3BLW - chains C and D of the 8 polymer chains in the assembly; structure by X-ray diffraction, 4.30 A resolution (low resolution: residue-level contacts below are approximate; hydrogen-bond / salt-bridge calls are withheld).

[Chain C]
Name: Isocitrate dehydrogenase [NAD] subunit 1
From: Saccharomyces cerevisiae
Notes: EC 1.1.1.41
UniProtKB: P28834 (IDH1_YEAST); residues 1-349 here correspond to UniProt positions 12-360 (UniProt number = residue number + 11)
Chain sequence (349 residues; numbered 1 to 349; the number before each row is that of its first residue):
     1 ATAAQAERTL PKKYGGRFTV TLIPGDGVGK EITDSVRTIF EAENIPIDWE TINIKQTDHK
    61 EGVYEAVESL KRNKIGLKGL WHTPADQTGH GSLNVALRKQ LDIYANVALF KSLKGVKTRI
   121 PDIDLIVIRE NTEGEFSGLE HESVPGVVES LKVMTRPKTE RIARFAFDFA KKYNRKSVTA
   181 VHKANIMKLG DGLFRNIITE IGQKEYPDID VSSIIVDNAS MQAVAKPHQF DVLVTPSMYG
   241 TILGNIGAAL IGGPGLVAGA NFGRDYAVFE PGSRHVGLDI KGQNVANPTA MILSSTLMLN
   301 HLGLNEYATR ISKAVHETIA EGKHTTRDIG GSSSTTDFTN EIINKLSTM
Not modelled in the structure: 1-6, 55-59
Curated features (UniProtKB/Swiss-Prot):
  - binding site (substrate): Arg-98, Arg-129, Asp-217
  - binding site (Mg(2+)): Asp-217
  - site: Lys-183 (Critical for catalysis)
Ligand contacts:
  - adenosine monophosphate (AMP): Val-28, Ile-32, Pro-254, Gly-255, His-275, Val-276, Gly-277, Leu-278, Asp-279, Asn-287, Asp-328
  - citrate anion (FLC): Leu-80, Thr-83, Ser-92, Asn-94, Val-95, Arg-98, Arg-129, Phe-136, Thr-241, Arg-274

[Chain D]
Name: Isocitrate dehydrogenase [NAD] subunit 2
From: Saccharomyces cerevisiae
Notes: EC 1.1.1.41
UniProtKB: P28241 (IDH2_YEAST); residues 1-354 here correspond to UniProt positions 16-369 (UniProt number = residue number + 15)
Chain sequence (354 residues; row label = number of the first residue in the row):
     1 ATVKQPSIGR YTGKPNPSTG KYTVSFIEGD GIGPEISKSV KKIFSAANVP IEWESCDVSP
    61 IFVNGLTTIP DPAVQSITKN LVALKGPLAT PIGKGHRSLN LTLRKTFGLF ANVRPAKSIE
   121 GFKTTYENVD LVLIRENTEG EYSGIEHIVC PGVVQSIKLI TRDASERVIR YAFEYARAIG
   181 RPRVIVVHKS TIQRLADGLF VNVAKELSKE YPDLTLETEL IDNSVLKVVT NPSAYTDAVS
   241 VCPNLYGDIL SDLNSGLSAG SLGLTPSANI GHKISIFEAV HGSAPDIAGQ DKANPTALLL
   301 SSVMMLNHMG LTNHADQIQN AVLSTIASGP ENRTGDLAGT ATTSSFTEAV IKRL
Not modelled in the structure: 1-3, 92-95
Curated features (UniProtKB/Swiss-Prot):
  - binding site (substrate): Arg-104, Arg-114, Arg-135, Asp-222
  - binding site (Mg(2+)): Asp-222, Asp-248, Asp-252
  - site (Critical for catalysis): Tyr-142, Lys-189
  - modified residue (Phosphothreonine): Thr-90, Thr-138, Thr-312, Thr-334
Ligand contacts: citrate anion (FLC): Lys-189, Thr-191, Ile-192, Asp-222
From the paper describing this entry:
  - binding site for adenosine monophosphate: Asn-223
  - catalytic residues: Arg-104, Arg-114, Arg-135, Tyr-142, Asp-248, Asp-252 (by similarity / conservation)
  - mutagenesis - C150A, C150S: increased catalytic activity on isocitrate

[How chain C and chain D interact]
Residue-residue contacts (105):
  Thr-83(C) / Thr-191(D)
  Thr-83(C) / Arg-194(D)
  Pro-84(C) / Thr-191(D)
  Pro-84(C) / Arg-194(D)
  Ala-85(C) / Ser-190(D)
  Asp-86(C) / Arg-194(D)
  Gln-87(C) / Arg-194(D)
  Gln-87(C) / Leu-195(D)
  Gln-87(C) / Gly-198(D)
  Gln-87(C) / Asn-202(D)
  Gly-89(C) / Arg-194(D)
  Gly-91(C) / Arg-194(D)
  Arg-119(C) / Thr-125(D)
  Arg-119(C) / Tyr-126(D)
  Arg-119(C) / Glu-127(D)
  Arg-119(C) / Val-229(D)
  Arg-119(C) / Thr-230(D)
  Arg-119(C) / Pro-232(D)
  Ile-120(C) / Thr-125(D)
  Ile-120(C) / Tyr-126(D)
  Glu-135(C) / Ile-192(D)
  Phe-136(C) / Ile-192(D)
  Glu-140(C) / Gln-193(D)
  Glu-140(C) / Arg-194(D)
  Glu-140(C) / Leu-195(D)
  Glu-140(C) / Ala-196(D)
  His-141(C) / Leu-195(D)
  Gly-146(C) / Thr-161(D)
  Gly-146(C) / Arg-162(D)
  Gly-146(C) / Leu-199(D)
  Val-147(C) / Leu-159(D)
  Val-147(C) / Ile-160(D)
  Val-147(C) / Thr-161(D)
  Val-148(C) / Lys-158(D)
  Val-148(C) / Leu-159(D)
  Val-148(C) / Ile-160(D)
  Val-148(C) / Leu-195(D)
  Val-148(C) / Ala-196(D)
  Val-148(C) / Leu-199(D)
  Glu-149(C) / Ile-157(D)
  Glu-149(C) / Lys-158(D)
  Ser-150(C) / Ile-157(D)
  Ser-150(C) / Lys-158(D)
  Ser-150(C) / Gln-193(D)
  Ser-150(C) / Ala-196(D)
  Leu-151(C) / Gln-155(D)
  Leu-151(C) / Ile-157(D)
  Lys-152(C) / Val-154(D)
  Lys-152(C) / Gln-155(D)
  Lys-152(C) / Ser-156(D)
  Val-153(C) / Val-154(D)
  Met-154(C) / Val-153(D)
  Met-154(C) / Val-154(D)
  Thr-155(C) / Gly-152(D)
  Thr-155(C) / Val-153(D)
  Arg-156(C) / Gly-152(D)
  Lys-183(C) / Tyr-142(D)
  Lys-183(C) / Asp-248(D)
  Ile-186(C) / Tyr-142(D)
  Ile-186(C) / Glu-146(D)
  Met-187(C) / Glu-141(D)
  Met-187(C) / Glu-146(D)
  Met-187(C) / Ser-156(D)
  Lys-188(C) / Glu-146(D)
  Leu-189(C) / Glu-146(D)
  Leu-189(C) / Ile-148(D)
  Leu-189(C) / Val-154(D)
  Gly-190(C) / Glu-146(D)
  Gly-190(C) / Val-154(D)
  Gly-190(C) / Ser-156(D)
  Val-216(C) / Ile-249(D)
  Asp-217(C) / Asp-248(D)
  Asp-217(C) / Ile-249(D)
  Asp-217(C) / Asp-252(D)
  Ser-220(C) / Ile-249(D)
  Met-221(C) / Asp-252(D)
  Met-221(C) / Gly-256(D)
  Met-221(C) / Ser-261(D)
  Met-221(C) / Leu-262(D)
  Val-224(C) / Tyr-126(D)
  Val-224(C) / Val-229(D)
  Val-224(C) / Leu-253(D)
  Val-224(C) / Gly-256(D)
  Val-224(C) / Leu-257(D)
  Ala-225(C) / Gly-256(D)
  Ala-225(C) / Gly-260(D)
  Met-238(C) / Gln-193(D)
  Met-238(C) / Tyr-246(D)
  Tyr-239(C) / Leu-245(D)
  Thr-241(C) / Lys-189(D)
  Thr-241(C) / Asp-222(D)
  Ile-242(C) / Val-225(D)
  Ile-242(C) / Ile-249(D)
  Asn-245(C) / Asp-222(D)
  Asn-245(C) / Val-225(D)
  Asn-245(C) / Leu-226(D)
  Ile-246(C) / Val-225(D)
  Ile-246(C) / Leu-253(D)
  Ala-249(C) / Leu-226(D)
  Ala-249(C) / Val-229(D)
  Ala-249(C) / Thr-230(D)
  Leu-250(C) / Tyr-126(D)
  Pro-254(C) / Leu-226(D)
  His-275(C) / Asn-223(D)
  His-275(C) / Leu-226(D)
Also at the interface, not in a pair above, chain C (51 interface residues in all): His-90, Ser-92, Glu-142, Pro-157, Arg-274
Also at the interface, not in a pair above, chain D (51 interface residues in all): His-147, His-188, Ile-221, Asn-231

[Summary]
The chain C/chain D interface involves 51 residues from each chain. Citrate anion is bound between chain C and
chain D. Bound to chain C: adenosine monophosphate. From the paper: catalytic residues Arg-104(D), Arg-114(D)
and Arg-135(D) among others; C150A and C150S of chain D increase catalytic activity on isocitrate.
Chain C is Isocitrate dehydrogenase [NAD] subunit 1 and chain D is Isocitrate dehydrogenase [NAD] subunit 2,
both from Saccharomyces cerevisiae; the structure, Yeast Isocitrate Dehydrogenase with Citrate and AMP Bound
in the Regulatory Subunits, was determined by X-ray diffraction together with 3BLV and 3BLX from the same
study.
